3LDL - chain A; structure by X-ray diffraction, 2.30 A resolution.

== Chain A ==
Name: 78 kDa glucose-regulated protein
Organism: Homo sapiens
Notes: fragment: ATPase domain (residues 26-407)
Reference sequence: P11021 (GRP78_HUMAN); numbering as in UniProt (aligned over 26-407)
Amino-acid sequence (384 residues; each row starts with the number of its first residue):
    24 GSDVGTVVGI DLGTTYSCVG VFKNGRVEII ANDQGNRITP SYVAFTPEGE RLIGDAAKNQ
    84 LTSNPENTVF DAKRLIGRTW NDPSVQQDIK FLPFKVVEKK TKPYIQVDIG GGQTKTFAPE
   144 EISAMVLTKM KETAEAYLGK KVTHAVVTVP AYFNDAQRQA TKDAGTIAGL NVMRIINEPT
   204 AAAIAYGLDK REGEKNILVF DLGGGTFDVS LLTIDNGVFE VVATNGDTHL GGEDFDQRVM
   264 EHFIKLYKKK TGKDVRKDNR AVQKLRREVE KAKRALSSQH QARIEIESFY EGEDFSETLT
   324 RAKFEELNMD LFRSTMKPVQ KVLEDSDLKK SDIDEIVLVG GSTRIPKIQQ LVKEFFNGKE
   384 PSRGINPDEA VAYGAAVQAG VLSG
Disordered / not traced: 24-25, 407
Differences from the reference sequence: expression tag (24-25)
Small-molecule neighbours: ATP (adenosine-5'-triphosphate): D34, G36, T37, T38, Y39, G226, G227, G228, T229, G255, E256, E293, K296, R297, S300, G363, G364, S365, R367, I368, D391
Swiss-Prot annotation at these positions:
  - binding site (ATP): G36 to Y39, K96, G227 to T229, E293 to S300, G364 to R367
  - modified residue: S86 (Phosphoserine), K125 (N6-acetyllysine), Y160 (3'-nitrotyrosine), K213 (N6-acetyllysine), K271 (N6-acetyllysine), K326 (N6-acetyllysine), K353 (N6-acetyllysine)
  - cross-link (Glycyl lysine isopeptide (Lys-Gly)): K352 (interchain with G-Cter in SUMO2), K353 (interchain with G-Cter in SUMO1)
  - mutagenesis: T229 (T229A: Impaired ATPase activity)

== Overview ==
Ligands of chain A: ATP. Curated annotation (UniProt) lists 20 ATP-binding residues and one mutagenesis site.
Chain A is 78 kDa glucose-regulated protein (Homo sapiens); the structure, Crystal structure of human GRP78
(70kDa heat shock protein 5 / BIP) ATPase domain in complex ..., was determined by X-ray diffraction,
deposited together with 3LDN, 3LDO and 3LDP.
